PDB entry 9E23 | electron microscopy, 6.20 A resolution (low resolution: residue-level contacts below are approximate; hydrogen-bond / salt-bridge calls are withheld) | chains h and v of the 16 polymer chains in the assembly

Chain h:
Protein: Isoform 2C of Cytoplasmic dynein 1 intermediate chain 2
Organism: Homo sapiens
Reference sequence: Q13409 (DC1I2_HUMAN), isoform Q13409-3; residues 1-612 here = UniProt positions 1-612
Sequence (612 residues; numbered 1 to 612; the number before each row is that of its first residue):
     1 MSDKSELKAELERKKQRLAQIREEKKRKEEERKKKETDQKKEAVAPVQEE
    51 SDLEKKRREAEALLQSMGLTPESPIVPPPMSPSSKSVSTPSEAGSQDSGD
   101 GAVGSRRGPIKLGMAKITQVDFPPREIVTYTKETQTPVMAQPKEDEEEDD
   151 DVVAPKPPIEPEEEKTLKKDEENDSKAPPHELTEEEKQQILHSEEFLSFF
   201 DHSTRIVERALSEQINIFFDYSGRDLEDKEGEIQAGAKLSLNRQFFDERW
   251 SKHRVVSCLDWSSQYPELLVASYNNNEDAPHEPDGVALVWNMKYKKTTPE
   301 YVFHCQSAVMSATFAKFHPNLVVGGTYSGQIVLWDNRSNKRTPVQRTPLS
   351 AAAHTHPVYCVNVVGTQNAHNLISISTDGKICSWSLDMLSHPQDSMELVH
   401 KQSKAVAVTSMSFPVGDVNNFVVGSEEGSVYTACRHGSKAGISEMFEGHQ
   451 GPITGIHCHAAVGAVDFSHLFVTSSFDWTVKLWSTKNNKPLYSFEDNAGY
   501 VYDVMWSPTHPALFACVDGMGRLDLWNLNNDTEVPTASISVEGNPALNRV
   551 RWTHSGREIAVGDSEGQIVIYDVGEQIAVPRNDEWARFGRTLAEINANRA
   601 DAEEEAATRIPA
Disordered / not traced: 1-109, 141-612
Construct notes: conflict S484 (Thr in Q13409), G499 (Asp in Q13409)
Curated features (UniProtKB/Swiss-Prot):
  - modified residue: S2 (N-acetylserine), S51 (Diphosphoserine), S73 (Phosphoserine)

Chain v:
Protein: Dynein light chain Tctex-type 1
Organism: Homo sapiens
Reference sequence: P63172 (DYLT1_HUMAN); residue numbers follow UniProt; this construct covers 1-113
Sequence (113 residues; numbered 1 to 113; the number before each row is that of its first residue):
     1 MEDYQAAEETAFVVDEVSNIVKEAIESAIGGNAYQHSKVNQWTTNVVEQT
    51 LSQLTKLGKPFKYIVTCVIMQKNGAGLHTASSCFWDSSTDGSCTVRWENK
   101 TMYCIVSAFGLSI
Disordered / not traced: 1-12
Curated features (UniProtKB/Swiss-Prot):
  - modified residue: M1 (N-acetylmethionine)

Interface between chain h and chain v:
Contacting residue pairs (14; chain h residue first):
  L112(h) with F84(v); W85(v)
  G113(h) with W85(v)
  K116(h) with S82(v)
  T118(h) with T79(v); A80(v)
  V120(h) with L77(v); H78(v); T79(v)
  D121(h) with L77(v); H78(v)
  F122(h) with G76(v); L77(v)
  P124(h) with G74(v)
Interface residues without a listed pair, chain h (13 interface residues in all): A115, I117, Q119, P123, R125
Interface residues without a listed pair, chain v (12 interface residues in all): C83, D86, S87

In short:
Chain h and chain v form an interface of 13 and 12 residues respectively.
Chain h is Isoform 2C of Cytoplasmic dynein 1 intermediate chain 2 and chain v is Dynein light chain
Tctex-type 1, both from Homo sapiens; the structure, Cryo-EM structure of Pre-Chi dynein tail, was determined
by electron microscopy, deposited together with 9DZY, 9E0T, 9E0W, 9E22 and 9E28.
